PDB entry 6WHY | electron microscopy, 4.03 A resolution (low resolution: residue-level contacts below are approximate; hydrogen-bond / salt-bridge calls are withheld) | chains A and D of the 4 polymer chains in the assembly

Chain A:
Protein: Ionotropic glutamate receptor , NMDA receptor GluN1b
Source organism: Rattus norvegicus
Sequence (959 residues; row label = number of the first residue in the row):
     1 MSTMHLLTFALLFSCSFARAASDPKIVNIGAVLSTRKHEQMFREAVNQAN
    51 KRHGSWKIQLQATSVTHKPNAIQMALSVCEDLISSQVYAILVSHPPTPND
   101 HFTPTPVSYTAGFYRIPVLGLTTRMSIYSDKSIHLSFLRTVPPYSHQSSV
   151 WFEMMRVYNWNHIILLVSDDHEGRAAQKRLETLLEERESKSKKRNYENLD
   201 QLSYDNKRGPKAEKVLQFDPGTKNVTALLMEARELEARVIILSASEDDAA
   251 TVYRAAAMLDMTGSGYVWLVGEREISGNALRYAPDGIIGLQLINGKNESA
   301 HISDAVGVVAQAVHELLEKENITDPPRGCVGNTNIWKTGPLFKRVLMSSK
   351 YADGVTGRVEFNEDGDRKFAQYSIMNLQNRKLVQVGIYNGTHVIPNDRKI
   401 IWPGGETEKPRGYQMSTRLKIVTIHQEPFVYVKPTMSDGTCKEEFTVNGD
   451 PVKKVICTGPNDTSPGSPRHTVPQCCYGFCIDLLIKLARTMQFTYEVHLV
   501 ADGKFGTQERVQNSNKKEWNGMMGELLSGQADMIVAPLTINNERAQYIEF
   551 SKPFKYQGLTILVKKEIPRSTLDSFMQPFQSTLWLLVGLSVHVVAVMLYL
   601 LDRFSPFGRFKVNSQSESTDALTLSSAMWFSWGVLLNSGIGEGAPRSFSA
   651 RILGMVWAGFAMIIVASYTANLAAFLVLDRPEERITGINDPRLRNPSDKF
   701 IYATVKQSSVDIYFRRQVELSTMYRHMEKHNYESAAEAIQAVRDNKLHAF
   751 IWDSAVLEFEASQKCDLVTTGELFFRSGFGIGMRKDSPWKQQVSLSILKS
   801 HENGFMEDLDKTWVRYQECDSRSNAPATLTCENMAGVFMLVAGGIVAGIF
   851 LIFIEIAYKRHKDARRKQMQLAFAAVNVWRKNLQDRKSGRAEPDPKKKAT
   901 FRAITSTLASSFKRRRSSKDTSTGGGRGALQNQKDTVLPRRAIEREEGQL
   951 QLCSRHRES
Not modelled in the structure: 1-24, 53-57, 189-208, 463-468, 606-622, 863-959
Cystine bridges: Cys79-Cys329, Cys441-Cys475, Cys457-Cys476, Cys765-Cys819

Chain D:
Protein: Ionotropic glutamate receptor , NMDA receptor GluN2B
Source organism: Rattus norvegicus
Sequence (883 residues; row label = number of the first residue in the row; numbers below 1 keep their minus sign (Met-30 is residue -30)):
   -30 MGTMRLFLLAVLFLFSFARATGWSHPQFEKGGGSGGGSGGSAWSHPQFEK
    20 GALVPRGRSQKSPPSIGIAVILVGTSDEVAIKDAHEKDDFHHLSVVPRVE
    70 LVAMNETDPKSIITRICDLMSDRKIQGVVFADDTDQEAIAQILDFISAQT
   120 LTPILGIHGGSSMIMADKDESSMFFQFGPSIEQQASVMLNIMEEYDWYIF
   170 SIVTTYFPGYQDFVNKIRSTIENSFVGWELEEVLLLDMSLDDGDSKIQNQ
   220 LKKLQSPIILLYCTKEEATYIFEVANSVGLTGYGYTWIVPSLVAGDTDTV
   270 PSEFPTGLISVSYDEWDYGLPARVRDGIAIITTAASDMLSEHSFIPEPKS
   320 SCYNTHEKRIYQSNMLNRYLINVTFEGRDLSFSEDGYQMHPKLVIILLNK
   370 ERKWERVGKWKDKSLQMKYYVWPRMCPETEEQEDDHLSIVTLEEAPFVIV
   420 ESVDPLSGTCMRNTVPCQKRIISENKTDEEPGYIKKCCKGFCIDILKKIS
   470 KSVKFTYDLYLVTNGKHGKKINGTWNGMIGEVVMKRAYMAVGSLTINEER
   520 SEVVDFSVPFIETGISVMVSRSNGTVSPSAFLEPFSACVWVMMFVMLLIV
   570 SAVAVFVFEYFSPVGYNRSLADGREPGGPSFTIGKAIWLLWGLVFNNSVP
   620 VQNPKGTTSKIMVSVWAFFAVIFLASYTANLAAFMIQEEYVDQVSGLSDK
   670 KFQRPNDFSPPFRFGTVPNGSTERNIRNNYAEMHAYMGKFNQRGVDDALL
   720 SLKTGKLDAFIYDAAVLNYMAGRDEGCKLVTIGSGKVFASTGYGIAIQKD
   770 SGWKRQVDLAILQLFGDGEMEELEALWLTGICHNEKNEVMSSQLDIDNMA
   820 GVFYMLGAAMALSLITFISEHLFYWQFRHSFMG
Not modelled in the structure: -30 to 35, 193-196, 207-213, 393-403, 443-451, 580-599, 846-852
Cystine bridges: Cys86-Cys321, Cys429-Cys456, Cys436-Cys457, Cys746-Cys801
Covalent attachments: N-acetylglucosamine (NAG) linked to Asn542, Asn688

How chain A and chain D interact:
Residue-residue contacts (67; chain A residue first):
  Asn541(A) with Leu781(D)
  Asn542(A) with Leu778(D); Leu781(D); Gln782(D)
  Ala545(A) with Leu781(D)
  Gln546(A) with Leu778(D)
  Lys552(A) with Phe525(D); Ser526(D)
  Tyr556(A) with Glu531(D); Ser759(D); Thr760(D); Gly761(D)
  Phe575(A) with Phe637(D)
  Trp629(A) with Lys629(D)
  Leu636(A) with Ala636(D); Phe637(D)
  Asn637(A) with Asn615(D)
  Gly639(A) with Asn622(D)
  Ile640(A) with Val632(D); Ser633(D)
  Tyr668(A) with Ile641(D)
  Thr669(A) with Ala644(D)
  Leu672(A) with Ser645(D); Ala648(D)
  Ala673(A) with Ala648(D)
  Leu676(A) with Asn649(D)
  Val677(A) with Ile655(D)
  Tyr713(A) with Phe784(D); Gly785(D); Gly787(D)
  Phe774(A) with Glu790(D)
  Arg776(A) with Glu531(D); Phe784(D)
  Leu798(A) with Ile515(D); Asn516(D); Glu517(D)
  Lys799(A) with Glu517(D)
  His801(A) with Ser759(D)
  Glu802(A) with Asn694(D)
  Asn824(A) with Gln656(D)
  Ala825(A) with Gln656(D)
  Pro826(A) with Asn649(D); Phe653(D); Gln656(D)
  Thr828(A) with Glu552(D); Phe653(D)
  Leu829(A) with Pro553(D); Phe554(D); Ser555(D); Asn649(D)
  Thr830(A) with Ser555(D)
  Cys831(A) with Ser555(D); Cys557(D), disulfide; Val558(D); Met561(D)
  Val837(A) with Phe638(D); Ile641(D)
  Phe838(A) with Met561(D); Met565(D)
  Leu840(A) with Phe637(D)
  Val841(A) with Met565(D); Trp635(D)
  Gly844(A) with Met631(D)
  Ile845(A) with Met631(D)
  Leu851(A) with Thr627(D)
  Ile852(A) with Thr627(D)
  Glu855(A) with Tyr579(D)
Also at the interface, not in a pair above, chain A (50 interface residues in all): Ile540, Pro553, Ser638, Val665, Phe775, Ser777, Asn803, Ala827, Met834
Also at the interface, not in a pair above, chain D (55 interface residues in all): Val527, Pro528, Asn616, Ile630, Val634, Val640, Ala652, Asn698, Ala758, Asp786
Disulfides between the chains: Cys831(A)-Cys557(D)

Overview:
50 residues of chain A face 55 of chain D across their interface, with 1 disulfide bond.
Chain A is Ionotropic glutamate receptor , NMDA receptor GluN1b and chain D is Ionotropic glutamate receptor ,
NMDA receptor GluN2B, both from Rattus norvegicus; the structure, GluN1b-GluN2B NMDA receptor in complex with
GluN1 antagonist L689,560, class 1, was determined by electron microscopy, deposited together with 6USU, 6USV,
6WHR, 6WHS, 6WHT, 6WHU and 5 further entries.
